Entry 6NIP (X-ray diffraction, 4.16 A resolution (low resolution: residue-level contacts below are approximate; hydrogen-bond / salt-bridge calls are withheld)); this record covers chains Z and E of the 6 polymer chains in the assembly.

Chain Z (and E):
Molecule: Envelope protein E
Organism: Zika virus (isolate ZIKV/Human/French Polynesia/10087PF/2013)
Notes: chain E of this document is another copy of the same molecule, construct and numbering; everything in this record applies to it too
UniProt: A0A024B7W1 (POLG_ZIKVF); residues 1-405 here correspond to UniProt positions 291-695 (UniProt number = residue number + 290)
Amino-acid sequence (447 residues; row label = number of the first residue in the row):
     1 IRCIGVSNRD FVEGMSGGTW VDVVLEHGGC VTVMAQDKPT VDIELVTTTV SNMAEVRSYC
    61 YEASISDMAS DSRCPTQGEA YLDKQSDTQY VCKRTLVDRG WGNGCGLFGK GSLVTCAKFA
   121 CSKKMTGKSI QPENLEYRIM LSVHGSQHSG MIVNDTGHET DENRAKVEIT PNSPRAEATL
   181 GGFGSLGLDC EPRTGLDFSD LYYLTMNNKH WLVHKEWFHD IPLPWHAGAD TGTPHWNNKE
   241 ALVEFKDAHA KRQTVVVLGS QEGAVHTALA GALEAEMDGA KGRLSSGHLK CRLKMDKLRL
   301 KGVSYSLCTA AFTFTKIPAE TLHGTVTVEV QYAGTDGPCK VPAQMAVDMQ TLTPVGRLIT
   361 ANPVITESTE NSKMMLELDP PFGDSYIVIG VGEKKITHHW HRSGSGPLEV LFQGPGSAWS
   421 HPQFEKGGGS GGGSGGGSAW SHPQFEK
Disordered / not traced: 230-233, 404-447
Construct notes: expression tag (406-447)
Cystine bridges: Cys3-Cys30, Cys60-Cys121, Cys74-Cys105, Cys92-Cys116, Cys190-Cys291, Cys308-Cys339
Swiss-Prot annotation at these positions:
  - region: Asp98 to Gly111 (Fusion peptide)
  - glycosylation: Asn154 (N-linked (GlcNAc...) asparagine)
  - cross-link (Glycyl lysine isopeptide (Lys-Gly)): Lys38 (interchain with G-Cter in ubiquitin), Lys281 (interchain with G-Cter in ubiquitin)

Chain Z / chain E interface:
Pairs across the interface (37):
  Ile4(Z) - Phe108(E)
  Gly5(Z) - Asp98(E)
  Ser7(Z) - Asp98(E)
  Asp98(Z) - Gly5(E)
  Asp98(Z) - Ser7(E)
  Trp101(Z) - Lys316(E)
  Trp101(Z) - Ile317(E)
  Trp101(Z) - Ala319(E)
  Trp101(Z) - Thr327(E)
  Phe108(Z) - Ile4(E)
  Phe108(Z) - Glu320(E)
  Phe108(Z) - Leu322(E)
  Phe108(Z) - Thr327(E)
  Lys209(Z) - Val256(E)
  Glu244(Z) - Glu274(E)
  Lys246(Z) - Lys209(E)
  Lys246(Z) - Glu274(E)
  His249(Z) - His27(E)
  Val256(Z) - Lys209(E)
  Leu258(Z) - His266(E)
  Ser260(Z) - Gly263(E)
  Gln261(Z) - Gly263(E)
  Gln261(Z) - Thr267(E)
  Gly263(Z) - Ser260(E)
  Gly263(Z) - Gln261(E)
  Ala264(Z) - Ala264(E)
  His266(Z) - Gly259(E)
  Thr267(Z) - Gln261(E)
  Glu274(Z) - Glu244(E)
  Lys316(Z) - Trp101(E)
  Ile317(Z) - Trp101(E)
  Ala319(Z) - Trp101(E)
  Glu320(Z) - Phe108(E)
  Thr321(Z) - Phe108(E)
  Leu322(Z) - Asp98(E)
  Thr327(Z) - Trp101(E)
  Thr327(Z) - Phe108(E)
Also at the interface, not in a pair above, chain Z (33 interface residues in all): Val6, Gly106, Gly109, Ile152, Gly259, Glu262, Ser285
Also at the interface, not in a pair above, chain E (37 interface residues in all): Val6, Gly28, Arg99, Gly102, Gly106, Gly109, Lys246, His249, Leu258, Glu262, Ser285, Thr321, Glu329

Overview:
33 residues of chain Z face 37 of chain E across their interface.
Chain Z and chain E are both Envelope protein E (Zika virus (isolate ZIKV/Human/French
Polynesia/10087PF/2013)); the structure, Crystal structure of a human anti-ZIKV-DENV neutralizing antibody MZ1
in complex with ZIKV E glycoprotein, was determined by X-ray diffraction, deposited together with 6MTX, 6MTY,
6NIS and 6NIU.
